7X76 - chains H and O of the 13 polymer chains in the assembly; structure by electron microscopy, 3.67 A resolution.

Chain H:
Name: Putative metal uptake regulation protein
Source organism: Streptomyces coelicolor A3(2)
UniProtKB: Q9L2H5 (Q9L2H5_STRCO); residue numbers follow UniProt; this construct covers 1-139
Sequence (159 residues; row label = number of the first residue in the row; numbers below 1 keep their minus sign (Met-19 is residue -19)):
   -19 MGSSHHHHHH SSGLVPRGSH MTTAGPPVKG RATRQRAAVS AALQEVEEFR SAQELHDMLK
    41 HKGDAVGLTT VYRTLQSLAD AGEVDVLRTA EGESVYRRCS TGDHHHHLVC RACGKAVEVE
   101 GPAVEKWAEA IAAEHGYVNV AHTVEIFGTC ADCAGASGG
Disordered / not traced: -19 to 5, 137-139
Construct notes: initiating methionine (-19); expression tag (-18 to 0)
Bound ions: Zn2+ site 1: Cys79, His85, His87; Zn2+ site 2: His84, His86, Glu105, His122; Zn2+ site 3: Cys90, Cys93, Cys130, Cys133
From the paper describing this entry:
  - mutagenesis - R11A, D37A/H41A, R53A: decreased binding to the 84-nt DNA strand (chain O)

Chain O:
Molecule: 84-nt DNA strand
Sequence (84 nucleotides; row label = number of the first residue in the row):
     1 CAAGGCACAT GACAACGGTG TTCAGTGCCG CGTTGCCCGA TACCCCCTAC CCGTAGTTGA
    61 CTGGCATCCG GGCGCCGGGT CGCC

How chain H and chain O interact:
Contacting residue pairs (16; chain H residue first):
  Arg11(H) with DC36(O), hydrogen bond to the sugar
  Ala12(H) with DG35(O), sugar contact
  Thr13(H) with DT34(O), phosphate contact; DG35(O), hydrogen bond to the phosphate
  Ala32(H) with DT26(O), phosphate contact
  Gln33(H) with DA24(O), hydrogen bond to the phosphate; DG25(O), hydrogen bond to the phosphate; DT26(O), base contact
  Thr49(H) with DC28(O), base contact
  Tyr52(H) with DG25(O), sugar contact; DT26(O), hydrogen bond to the phosphate
  Gln56(H) with DG27(O), phosphate contact
  Glu73(H) with DG25(O), phosphate contact; DT26(O), phosphate contact
  Ser74(H) with DT26(O), phosphate contact
  Tyr76(H) with DT26(O), hydrogen bond to the phosphate
Interface residues without a listed pair, chain H (13 interface residues in all): Arg14, Leu48
Interface residues without a listed pair, chain O (9 interface residues in all): DC29

Summary:
The interface between chain H and chain O involves 13 residues on one side and 9 on the other, with 6 hydrogen
bonds. Polar contacts include Arg11(H)-DC36(O), Thr13(H)-DG35(O) and Gln33(H)-DA24(O). From the paper: R11A,
D37A/H41A and R53A of chain H reduce binding to the 84-nt DNA strand (chain O).
Chain H is Putative metal uptake regulation protein (Streptomyces coelicolor A3(2)) and chain O is an 84-nt
DNA strand; the structure, Cryo-EM structure of Streptomyces coelicolor RNAP-promoter open complex with two
Zur dimers, was determined by electron microscopy, deposited together with 7VO0, 7VO9, 7VPD, 7VPZ, 7X74 and
7X75.
